7DUU - chains A and D of the 4 polymer chains in the assembly; structure by X-ray diffraction, 2.51 A resolution.

== Chain A ==
Name: MHC class I antigen
From: Homo sapiens
UniProtKB: F6IQA6 (F6IQA6_HUMAN); residues 2-274 here correspond to UniProt positions 26-298 (UniProt number = residue number + 24)
Amino-acid sequence (273 residues; row label = number of the first residue in the row):
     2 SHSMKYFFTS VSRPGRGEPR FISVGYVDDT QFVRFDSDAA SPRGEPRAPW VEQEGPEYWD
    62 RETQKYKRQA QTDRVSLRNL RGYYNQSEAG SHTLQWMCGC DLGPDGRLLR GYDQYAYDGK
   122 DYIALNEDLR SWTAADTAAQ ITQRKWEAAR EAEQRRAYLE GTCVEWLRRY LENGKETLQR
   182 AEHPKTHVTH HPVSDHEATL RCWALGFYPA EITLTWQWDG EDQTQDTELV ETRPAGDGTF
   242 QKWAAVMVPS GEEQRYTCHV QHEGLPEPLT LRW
Cystine bridges: Cys-101/Cys-164, Cys-203/Cys-259

== Chain D ==
Name: Killer cell immunoglobulin-like receptor 2DS2
From: Homo sapiens
UniProtKB: P43631 (KI2S2_HUMAN); residues 1-200 here correspond to UniProt positions 22-221 (UniProt number = residue number + 21)
Amino-acid sequence (200 residues; row label = number of the first residue in the row):
     1 HEGVHRKPSL LAHPGPLVKS EETVILQCWS DVRFEHFLLH REGKYKDTLH LIGEHHDGVS
    61 KANFSIGPMM QDLAGTYRCY GSVTHSPYQL SAPSDPLDIV ITGLYEKPSL SAQPGPTVLA
   121 GESVTLSCSS RSSYDMYHLS REGEAHERRF SAGPKVNGTF QADFPLGPAT HGGTYRCFGS
   181 FRDSPYEWSN SSDPLLVSVT
Unresolved in the structure: 1, 143-145
Cystine bridges: Cys-28/Cys-79, Cys-128/Cys-177
Swiss-Prot annotation at these positions:
  - glycosylation (N-linked (GlcNAc...) asparagine): Asn-63, Asn-157, Asn-190

== Interface between chain A and chain D ==
Pairs across the interface - 23 pairs, chain A then chain D:
  Arg-69(A) / Glu-21(D)  salt bridge
  Arg-69(A) / Met-70(D)
  Val-76(A) / Tyr-45(D)
  Val-76(A) / Asp-72(D)
  Arg-79(A) / Lys-44(D)
  Arg-79(A) / Tyr-45(D)
  Tyr-84(A) / Asp-183(D)
  Ile-142(A) / Asp-183(D)
  Arg-145(A) / Ser-133(D)  hydrogen bond
  Arg-145(A) / Asp-135(D)  salt bridge
  Arg-145(A) / Phe-181(D)
  Lys-146(A) / Tyr-105(D)
  Lys-146(A) / Phe-181(D)
  Lys-146(A) / Asp-183(D)  salt bridge
  Lys-146(A) / Ser-184(D)
  Ala-149(A) / Tyr-105(D)
  Ala-149(A) / Glu-106(D)  hydrogen bond (backbone-backbone)
  Ala-149(A) / Ser-132(D)
  Ala-149(A) / Tyr-134(D)
  Ala-149(A) / Phe-181(D)  hydrophobic
  Ala-150(A) / Leu-104(D)
  Ala-150(A) / Tyr-105(D)
  Arg-151(A) / Glu-106(D)  salt bridge
Also at the interface, not in a pair above, chain A (12 interface residues in all): Arg-75, Asn-80

== Overview ==
12 residues of chain A and 15 residues of chain D are in contact, with 2 hydrogen bonds and 4 salt bridges.
Polar pairs include Arg-69(A)/Glu-21(D), Arg-145(A)/Asp-135(D) and Lys-146(A)/Asp-183(D).
Chain A is MHC class I antigen and chain D is Killer cell immunoglobulin-like receptor 2DS2, both from Homo
sapiens; the structure, Crystal structure of HLA molecule with an KIR receptor, was determined by X-ray
diffraction.
